PDB entry 1AVW | X-ray diffraction, 1.75 A resolution | chains A and B

== Chain A ==
Name: Trypsin
From: Sus scrofa
Notes: EC 3.4.21.4
UniProtKB: P00761 (TRYP_PIG); the construct lacks a stretch of the UniProt sequence and is renumbered around it, so the offset changes along the chain: 16-34 = UniProt 9-27; 37-67 = UniProt 28-58; 69-125 = UniProt 59-115; 127-130 = UniProt 116-119; 5 more segments
Chain sequence (223 residues; numbered 16 to 245 plus 3 insertion-coded residues; 10 numbers in that range are skipped by the numbering (no residue carries them; nothing is unmodelled there); the number before each row is that of its first residue):
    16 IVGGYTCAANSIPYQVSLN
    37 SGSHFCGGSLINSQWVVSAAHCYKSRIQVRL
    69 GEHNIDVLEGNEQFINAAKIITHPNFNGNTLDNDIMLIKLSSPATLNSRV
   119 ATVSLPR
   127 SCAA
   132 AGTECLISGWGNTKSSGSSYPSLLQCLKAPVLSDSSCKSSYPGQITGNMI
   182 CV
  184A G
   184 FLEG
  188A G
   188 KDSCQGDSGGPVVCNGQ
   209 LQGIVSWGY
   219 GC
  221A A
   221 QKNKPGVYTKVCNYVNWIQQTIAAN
Disulfides: Cys22-Cys157, Cys42-Cys58, Cys128-Cys232, Cys136-Cys201, Cys168-Cys182, Cys191-Cys220
Ion coordination: Ca2+: Glu70, Asn72, Val75, Glu77, Glu80
Swiss-Prot annotation at these positions:
  - active site (Charge relay system): His57, Asp102, Ser195
  - binding site (Ca(2+)): Glu70, Asn72, Val75, Glu80
  - site: Asp189 (Required for specificity)
What the authors report for this chain:
  - catalytic residues: His57, Asp102, Ser195 (citing earlier work)

== Chain B ==
Name: Trypsin inhibitor
From: Glycine max
UniProtKB: P01070 (ITRA_SOYBN); residues 501-677 here correspond to UniProt positions 25-201 (UniProt number = residue number - 476)
Chain sequence (177 residues; each row starts with the number of its first residue):
   501 DFVLDNEGNPLENGGTYYILSDITAFGGIRAAPTGNERCPLTVVQSRNEL
   551 DKGIGTIISSPYRIRFIAEGHPLSLKFDSFAVIMLCVGIPTEWSVVEDLP
   601 EGPAVKIGENKDAMDGWFRLERVSDDEFNNYKLVFCPQQAEDDKCGDIGI
   651 SIDHDDGTRRLVVSKNKPLVVQFQKLD
Disordered / not traced: 625-626, 639-642
Disulfides: Cys539-Cys586, Cys636-Cys645
Swiss-Prot annotation at these positions:
  - site: Arg563, Ile564 (Reactive bond for trypsin)
What the authors report for this chain:
  - conformationally variable residues: Ser560 to Arg565

== Chain A / chain B interface ==
Residue-residue contacts - 47 pairs, chain A then chain B:
  Ser39(A) with Phe566(B)
  His40(A) with Arg565(B), hydrogen bond (backbone-side chain)
  Phe41(A) with Phe502(B), hydrophobic; Ile564(B); Arg565(B), hydrogen bond (backbone-backbone); Phe566(B), hydrophobic
  Cys42(A) with Ile564(B), hydrophobic
  His57(A) with Tyr562(B); Arg563(B); Ile564(B); His571(B), hydrogen bond (backbone-side chain)
  Lys60(A) with Asp501(B); Phe502(B)
  Phe94(A) with Tyr562(B)
  Gly96(A) with Tyr562(B), hydrogen bond (backbone-side chain); Pro572(B)
  Asn97(A) with Pro572(B); Trp617(B); Arg619(B), hydrogen bond
  Leu99(A) with Tyr562(B); Pro572(B), hydrophobic
  Asp102(A) with Tyr562(B)
  Tyr151(A) with Arg565(B)
  Asp189(A) with Arg563(B), salt bridge
  Ser190(A) with Arg563(B), hydrogen bond
  Cys191(A) with Arg563(B)
  Gln192(A) with Asn513(B), hydrogen bond; Ser560(B); Tyr562(B); Arg563(B); Ile564(B)
  Gly193(A) with Arg563(B), hydrogen bond (backbone-backbone); Ile564(B); Arg565(B)
  Asp194(A) with Arg563(B), hydrogen bond (backbone-backbone)
  Ser195(A) with Arg563(B), hydrogen bond (side chain-backbone); Ile564(B), hydrogen bond (side chain-backbone)
  Ser214(A) with Tyr562(B); Arg563(B), hydrogen bond (backbone-backbone)
  Trp215(A) with Pro561(B); Tyr562(B); Arg563(B)
  Gly216(A) with Pro561(B), hydrogen bond (backbone-backbone); Arg563(B)
  Gly219(A) with Arg563(B), hydrogen bond (backbone-side chain)
  Cys220(A) with Arg563(B)
  Gly226(A) with Arg563(B)
Other interface residues (no listed pair), chain A (31 interface residues in all): Ser37, Cys58, Asn95, Val213, Tyr217, Tyr228
Other interface residues (no listed pair), chain B (15 interface residues in all): Gly570
The authors on this interface:
  - residue pairs: Asp501(B)-Lys60(A), Phe502(B)-Phe41(A) (pi stacking), Phe502(B)-Lys60(A), Asn513(B)-Gln192(A), Pro561(B)-Gln192(A) (water-mediated contact), Pro561(B)-Gly216(A) (backbone contact), Pro561(B)-Trp215(A), Tyr562(B)-His57(A), Tyr562(B)-Leu99(A) (hydrophobic contact), Tyr562(B)-Gly96(A) (hydrogen bond), Tyr562(B)-Gln192(A), Arg563(B)-Asp189(A) (salt bridge), Arg563(B)-Ser190(A) (hydrogen bond), Arg563(B)-Gly219(A) (hydrogen bond), Arg563(B)-Gln192(A), Arg563(B)-Ser195(A), Ile564(B)-Ser195(A), Ile564(B)-Gln192(A), Arg565(B)-Tyr151(A), Arg565(B)-His40(A), Arg565(B)-Phe41(A), His571(B)-His57(A), Pro572(B)-Asn97(A), Trp617(B)-Asn97(A), Arg619(B)-Asn97(A)
  - interface residues, chain B: Arg563(B)

== In short ==
Chain A and chain B form an interface of 31 and 15 residues respectively, with 14 hydrogen bonds and 1 salt
bridge. Polar contacts include Asp189(A)-Arg563(B), His40(A)-Arg565(B) and His57(A)-His571(B). The authors
report contacts between Asp501(B) and Lys60(A), Phe502(B) and Lys60(A) and Asn513(B) and Gln192(A) among
others; pi stacking between Phe502(B) and Phe41(A); a water-mediated contact between Pro561(B) and Gln192(A).
From the paper: catalytic residues His57(A), Asp102(A) and Ser195(A); the interface residue Arg563(B).
Here chain A is Trypsin (Sus scrofa) and chain B is Trypsin inhibitor (Glycine max). Entry 1AVW (Complex
porcine pancreatic trypsin/soybean trypsin inhibitor, orthorhombic crystal form) was determined by X-ray
diffraction, deposited together with 1AVU and 1AVX.
